PDB entry 4JY5 | X-ray diffraction, 1.75 A resolution | chains L and H

== Chain L ==
Name: PGT122 light chain
Organism: Homo sapiens
Notes: fragment: Fab
Amino-acid sequence (211 residues; each row starts with the number of its first residue; note: 1 number in that range is skipped by the numbering (no residue carries it; nothing is unmodelled there); a row labelled like 67A-67C holds insertion residues (67A, then the next letters in order)):
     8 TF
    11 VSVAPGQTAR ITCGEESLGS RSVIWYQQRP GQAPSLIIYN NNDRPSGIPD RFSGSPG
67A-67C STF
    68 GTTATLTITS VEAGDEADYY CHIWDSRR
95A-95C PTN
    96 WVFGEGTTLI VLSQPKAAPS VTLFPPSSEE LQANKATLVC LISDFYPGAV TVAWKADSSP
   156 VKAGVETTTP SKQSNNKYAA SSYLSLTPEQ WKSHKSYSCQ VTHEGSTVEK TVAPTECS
Disordered / not traced: 110-111, 168-172, 210-213
Disulfides: Cys23-Cys88, Cys135-Cys194

== Chain H ==
Name: PGT122 heavy chain
Organism: Homo sapiens
Notes: fragment: Fab
Amino-acid sequence (235 residues; row label = number of the first residue in the row; a row labelled like 82A-82C holds insertion residues (82A, then the next letters in order)):
     1 QVHLQESGPG LVKPSETLSL TCNVSGTLVR DNYWSWIRQP LGKQPEWIGY VHDSGDTNYN
    61 PSLKSRVHLS LDKSKNLVSL RL
82A-82C TGV
    83 TAADSAIYYC ATTKHGRR
100A-100R IYGVVAFKEWFTYFYMDV
   101 WGKGTSVTVS SASTKGPSVF PLAPSSKSTS GGTAALGCLV KDYFPEPVTV SWNSGALTSG
   161 VHTFPAVLQS SGLYSLSSVV TVPSSSLGTQ TYICNVNHKP SNTKVDKRVE PKSC
Disordered / not traced: 127-130, 186-187, 212-214
Disulfides: Cys22-Cys92, Cys138-Cys194

== Interface between chain L and chain H ==
Pairs across the interface (86; chain L residue first):
  Ser30(L) - Tyr100B(H)
  Ser30(L) - Glu100I(H)  hydrogen bond (side chain-backbone)
  Ser30(L) - Phe100K(H)
  Arg31(L) - Arg100(H)  hydrogen bond (backbone-side chain)
  Arg31(L) - Phe100K(H)
  Ser32(L) - Arg100(H)
  Ser32(L) - Phe100K(H)
  Ser32(L) - Tyr100M(H)
  Ile34(L) - Phe100N(H)
  Ile34(L) - Tyr100O(H)  hydrophobic
  Tyr36(L) - Tyr100O(H)
  Tyr36(L) - Met100P(H)  hydrogen bond (side chain-backbone)
  Tyr36(L) - Trp101(H)  hydrophobic
  Gln38(L) - Gln39(H)  hydrogen bond
  Gln38(L) - Tyr91(H)
  Gln42(L) - Tyr91(H)
  Ala43(L) - Tyr91(H)  hydrophobic
  Ala43(L) - Gly102(H)
  Pro44(L) - Tyr91(H)
  Pro44(L) - Trp101(H)
  Leu46(L) - Tyr100O(H)  hydrophobic
  Leu46(L) - Met100P(H)
  Leu46(L) - Asp100Q(H)
  Tyr49(L) - Tyr100O(H)
  Asn50(L) - Arg100(H)  hydrogen bond
  Asn50(L) - Tyr100M(H)
  Asn51(L) - Arg100(H)
  Tyr87(L) - Gln39(H)  hydrogen bond
  Tyr87(L) - Lys43(H)
  Tyr87(L) - Gln44(H)
  Tyr87(L) - Pro45(H)
  His89(L) - Trp47(H)
  Trp91(L) - Trp47(H)  hydrophobic
  Trp91(L) - Phe100K(H)  hydrophobic
  Trp91(L) - Thr100L(H)
  Trp91(L) - Tyr100M(H)  hydrophobic
  Trp91(L) - Phe100N(H)  hydrogen bond (side chain-backbone)
  Ser93(L) - Glu100I(H)  hydrogen bond
  Ser93(L) - Phe100K(H)
  Arg94(L) - Glu100I(H)
  Thr95B(L) - Trp47(H)
  Asn95C(L) - Trp47(H)
  Trp96(L) - Glu46(H)
  Trp96(L) - Trp47(H)  hydrogen bond (backbone-backbone)
  Trp96(L) - Gly49(H)
  Trp96(L) - Asn58(H)
  Trp96(L) - Tyr59(H)
  Trp96(L) - Asn60(H)
  Trp96(L) - Pro61(H)
  Val97(L) - Gln44(H)
  Val97(L) - Pro45(H)
  Phe98(L) - Gln44(H)
  Phe98(L) - Pro45(H)  hydrogen bond (backbone-backbone)
  Phe98(L) - Met100P(H)  hydrophobic
  Gly99(L) - Gln44(H)
  Glu100(L) - Gln44(H)
  Phe119(L) - Leu122(H)  hydrophobic
  Phe119(L) - Ala123(H)
  Phe119(L) - Leu136(H)
  Ser122(L) - Phe120(H)
  Ser122(L) - Pro121(H)
  Glu124(L) - Val119(H)
  Glu124(L) - Pro121(H)
  Glu124(L) - Lys207(H)  salt bridge
  Glu125(L) - Phe120(H)
  Thr132(L) - Lys141(H)  hydrogen bond
  Val134(L) - Ser177(H)
  Leu136(L) - Phe164(H)  hydrophobic
  Leu136(L) - Val179(H)  hydrophobic
  Ile137(L) - Phe164(H)
  Ser138(L) - His162(H)
  Glu161(L) - Val167(H)
  Glu161(L) - Gln169(H)
  Glu161(L) - Ser170(H)  hydrogen bond (side chain-backbone)
  Thr163(L) - Pro165(H)
  Thr163(L) - Val167(H)
  Ser166(L) - Pro165(H)
  Ala174(L) - His162(H)
  Ala174(L) - Phe164(H)  hydrophobic
  Ala175(L) - Phe164(H)
  Ser176(L) - Phe164(H)
  Tyr178(L) - Leu139(H)  hydrophobic
  Tyr178(L) - Val167(H)  hydrophobic
  Tyr178(L) - Leu176(H)
  Tyr178(L) - Ser177(H)  hydrogen bond
  Ser180(L) - Lys141(H)
Interface residues without a listed pair, chain L (44 interface residues in all): Thr117, Thr162
Interface residues without a listed pair, chain H (48 interface residues in all): Ile48, Tyr50, Ala135, Ala166, Leu168, Ser175

== In short ==
44 residues of chain L face 48 of chain H across their interface, with 13 hydrogen bonds and 1 salt bridge.
Among the polar pairs are Glu124(L)-Lys207(H), Ser30(L)-Glu100I(H) and Arg31(L)-Arg100(H).
Here chain L is PGT122 light chain and chain H is PGT122 heavy chain, both from Homo sapiens. Entry 4JY5
(Crystal structure of human Fab PGT122, a broadly reactive and potent HIV-1 neutralizing antibody) was
determined by X-ray diffraction (same publication as 4JY4 and 4JY6).
